4DX9 - chains A and B; structure by X-ray diffraction, 2.99 A resolution.

Chain A:
Molecule: Integrin beta-1-binding protein 1
From: Homo sapiens
Notes: fragment: PTB domain
UniProtKB: O14713 (ITBP1_HUMAN); residues 49-200 here = UniProt positions 49-200
Sequence (157 residues; row label = number of the first residue in the row):
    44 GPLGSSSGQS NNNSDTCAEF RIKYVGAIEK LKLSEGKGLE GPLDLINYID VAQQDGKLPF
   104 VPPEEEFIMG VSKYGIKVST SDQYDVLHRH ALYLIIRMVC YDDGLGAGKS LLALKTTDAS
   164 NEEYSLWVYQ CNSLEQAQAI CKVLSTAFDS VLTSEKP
Disordered / not traced: 44-59, 73-82, 121-130, 147-150, 161-165, 195-200
Construct notes: expression tag (44-48)
Modified residues: Mse112 (selenomethionine; parent Met); Mse141 (selenomethionine; parent Met)
Reported in the primary citation:
  - mutagenesis - I89R, D93A/Q96A: unchanged binding to Integrin beta-1 (chain B)
  - mutagenesis - L135A/I138A/I139A, C184D: abolished signaling

Chain B:
Molecule: Integrin beta-1
Notes: fragment: Cytoplasmic tail
UniProtKB: P05556 (ITB1_HUMAN); residues 784-798 here = UniProt positions 784-798
Sequence (15 residues; row label = number of the first residue in the row):
   784 KSAVTTVVNP KYEGK
Disordered / not traced: 794-798

Chain A / chain B interface:
Contacting residue pairs (27; chain A residue first):
  Pro85(A) - Thr789(B)
  Leu135(A) - Asn792(B)
  Tyr136(A) - Asn792(B)
  Ile138(A) - Asn792(B)
  Ile139(A) - Val790(B)
  Ile139(A) - Val791(B)
  Ile139(A) - Asn792(B)  hydrogen bond (backbone-backbone)
  Arg140(A) - Thr789(B)
  Arg140(A) - Val790(B)
  Arg140(A) - Val791(B)
  Mse141(A) - Thr788(B)
  Mse141(A) - Thr789(B)  hydrogen bond (backbone-side chain)
  Mse141(A) - Val790(B)
  Val142(A) - Val787(B)  hydrophobic
  Val142(A) - Thr788(B)
  Cys143(A) - Ala786(B)
  Cys143(A) - Val787(B)
  Cys143(A) - Thr788(B)  hydrogen bond
  Tyr144(A) - Val787(B)  hydrophobic
  Leu177(A) - Ala786(B)
  Gln181(A) - Ser785(B)
  Gln181(A) - Ala786(B)
  Gln181(A) - Thr788(B)
  Cys184(A) - Thr788(B)
  Cys184(A) - Val790(B)
  Phe191(A) - Asn792(B)
  Phe191(A) - Pro793(B)
Also at the interface, not in a pair above, chain A (16 interface residues in all): Ile89, Leu187
Interface features reported in the paper:
  - pairs named by the authors: Mse141(A)-Val790(B) (hydrophobic contact), Cys143(A)-Thr788(B) (hydrogen bond), Cys184(A)-Val790(B) (hydrophobic contact), Leu187(A)-Val790(B) (hydrophobic contact), Asn792(B)-Ile139(A) (backbone contact)
  - interface residues, chain A: Ile139(A), Mse141(A)
  - hot spots on chain A (mutagenesis) - L135A/I138A/I139A, C184D: decreased binding to Integrin beta-1 (chain B)
  - interface residues, chain B: Val787(B), Val790(B), Asn792(B)
  - hot spots on chain B (mutagenesis) - T788D/V790D, N792A/Y795A: decreased binding to Integrin beta-1-binding protein 1 (chain A)

Summary:
Chain A and chain B form an interface of 16 and 9 residues respectively; the contacts include 3 hydrogen
bonds. Polar pairs include Mse141(A)-Thr789(B), Cys143(A)-Thr788(B) and Ile139(A)-Asn792(B). The paper
describes hydrophobic contacts between Mse141(A) and Val790(B), Cys184(A) and Val790(B) and Leu187(A) and
Val790(B); a hydrogen bond between Cys143(A) and Thr788(B); a backbone contact between Asn792(B) and
Ile139(A). The paper reports that L135A/I138A/I139A and C184D of chain A abolish signaling; interface residues
Ile139(A), Mse141(A) and Val787(B) among others; 6 substitutions were tested in all.
Chain A is Integrin beta-1-binding protein 1 (Homo sapiens) and chain B is Integrin beta-1; the structure,
ICAP1 in complex with integrin beta 1 cytoplasmic tail, was determined by X-ray diffraction together with 4DX8
from the same study.
